3QD9 - chain A; structure by X-ray diffraction, 3.30 A resolution.

# Chain A
Name: QSOX from Trypanosoma brucei (TbQSOX)
Organism: Trypanosoma brucei
Notes: EC 1.8.3.2
Reference sequence: Q585M6 (Q585M6_9TRYP); residues 20-485 here = UniProt positions 20-485
Sequence (470 residues; row label = number of the first residue in the row):
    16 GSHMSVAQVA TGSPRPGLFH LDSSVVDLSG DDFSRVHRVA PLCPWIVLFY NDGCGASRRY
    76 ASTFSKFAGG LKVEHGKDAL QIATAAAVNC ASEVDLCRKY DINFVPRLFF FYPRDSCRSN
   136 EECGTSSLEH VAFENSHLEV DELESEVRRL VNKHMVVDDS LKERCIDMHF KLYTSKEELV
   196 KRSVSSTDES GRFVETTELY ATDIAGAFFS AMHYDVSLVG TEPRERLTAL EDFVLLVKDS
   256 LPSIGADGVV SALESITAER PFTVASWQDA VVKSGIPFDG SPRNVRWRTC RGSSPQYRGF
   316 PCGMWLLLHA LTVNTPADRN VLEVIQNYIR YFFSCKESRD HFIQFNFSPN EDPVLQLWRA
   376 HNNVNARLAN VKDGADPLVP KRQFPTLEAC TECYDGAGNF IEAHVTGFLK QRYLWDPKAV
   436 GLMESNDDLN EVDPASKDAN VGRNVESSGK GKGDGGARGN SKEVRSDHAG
Unresolved in the structure: 16-30, 132-141, 196-199, 433-485
Differences from the reference sequence: expression tag (16-19); engineered mutation Ser72 (Cys in Q585M6), Ser353 (Cys in Q585M6)
Disulfides: Cys58-Cys180, Cys69-Cys350, Cys105-Cys112, Cys305-Cys317, Cys405-Cys408
Residues lining bound ligands: FAD (flavin-adenine dinucleotide): Gly70, Arg313, Pro316, Cys317, Met319, Trp320, Leu321, Leu323, His324, Ile344, Phe348, Ser353, His356, Phe357, Trp373, His376, Asn377, Val379, Asn380, Arg382, Leu383, Val394, Pro395, Lys396, Phe399, Leu424, Arg427, Tyr428
From the paper describing this entry:
  - binding site for flavin-adenine dinucleotide: Arg74, Arg382
  - mutagenesis - R74A: decreased catalytic activity
  - binding site for flavin-adenine dinucleotide: His356 (proposed by the authors, not directly observed)

# Summary
Bound to chain A: flavin-adenine dinucleotide. From the paper: a binding site for flavin-adenine dinucleotide
at Arg74, Arg382 and His356; R74A reduces catalytic activity.
Chain A is QSOX from Trypanosoma brucei (TbQSOX) (Trypanosoma brucei); the structure, C72S/C353S mutant of
Trypanosoma brucei QSOX containing an interdomain disulfide, was determined by X-ray diffraction together with
3Q6O, 3T58 and 3T59 from the same study.
